7UIH - chains C and D of the 5 polymer chains in the assembly; structure by electron microscopy, 3.10 A resolution.

[Chain C]
Molecule: Fab 14 LC CDRs
Organism: Homo sapiens
Notes: antibody fragment or engineered binder
Sequence (217 residues; each row starts with the number of its first residue):
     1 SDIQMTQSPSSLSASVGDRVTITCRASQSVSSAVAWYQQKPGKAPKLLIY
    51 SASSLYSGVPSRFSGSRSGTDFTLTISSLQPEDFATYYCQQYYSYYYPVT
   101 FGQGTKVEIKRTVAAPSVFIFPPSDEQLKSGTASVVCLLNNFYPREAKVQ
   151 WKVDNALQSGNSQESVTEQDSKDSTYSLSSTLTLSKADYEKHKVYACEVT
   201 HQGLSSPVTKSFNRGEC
Disordered / not traced: 4-26, 35-89, 100-217

[Chain D]
Molecule: Fab 14 HC CDRs
Organism: Homo sapiens
Notes: antibody fragment or engineered binder
Sequence (231 residues; numbered 1 to 231; the number before each row is that of its first residue):
     1 EISEVQLVESGGGLVQPGGSLRLSCAASGFNVYYYSIHWVRQAPGKGLEW
    51 VASIYPYYSYTSYADSVKGRFTISADTSKNTAYLQMNSLRAEDTAVYYCA
   101 RYQSSSYGYGLDYWGQGTLVTVSSASTKGPSVFPLAPSSKSTSGGTAALG
   151 CLVKDYFPEPVTVSWNSGALTSGVHTFPAVLQSSGLYSLSSVVTVPSSSL
   201 GTQTYICNVNHKPSNTKVDKKVEPKSCDKTH
Disordered / not traced: 1-33, 39-51, 63-100, 111-231

[Chain C / chain D interface]
Contacting residue pairs (15):
  Tyr92(C) - Tyr102(D)
  Tyr92(C) - Tyr107(D)
  Tyr92(C) - Gly108(D)
  Tyr92(C) - Tyr109(D)
  Tyr92(C) - Gly110(D)
  Tyr95(C) - Tyr55(D)
  Tyr95(C) - Tyr57(D)
  Tyr95(C) - Tyr60(D)
  Tyr95(C) - Tyr102(D)  hydrophobic
  Tyr95(C) - Ser104(D)
  Tyr95(C) - Ser105(D)  hydrogen bond (side chain-backbone)
  Tyr95(C) - Ser106(D)
  Tyr95(C) - Tyr107(D)
  Tyr95(C) - Gly108(D)  hydrogen bond (side chain-backbone)
  Tyr96(C) - Tyr60(D)  hydrophobic
Interface residues without a listed pair, chain C (5 interface residues in all): Gln90, Val99
Interface residues without a listed pair, chain D (12 interface residues in all): Tyr58

[Overview]
5 residues of chain C face 12 of chain D across their interface, with 2 hydrogen bonds. Polar contacts include
Tyr95(C)-Ser105(D) and Tyr95(C)-Gly108(D).
Here chain C is Fab 14 LC CDRs and chain D is Fab 14 HC CDRs, both from Homo sapiens. Entry 7UIH (PSMD2
Structure) was determined by electron microscopy, deposited together with 7UJD.
